4V5W - chains AG and CF of the 60 polymer chains in the assembly; structure by X-ray diffraction, 3.70 A resolution.

[Chain AG (and CF)]
Molecule: Coat protein
From: Grapevine fanleaf virus
Notes: chain CF of this document is another copy of the same molecule, construct and numbering; everything in this record applies to it too
Reference sequence: P18474 (POL2_GFLV); residues 1-504 here correspond to UniProt positions 606-1109 (UniProt number = residue number + 605)
Amino-acid sequence (504 residues; numbered 1 to 504; the number before each row is that of its first residue):
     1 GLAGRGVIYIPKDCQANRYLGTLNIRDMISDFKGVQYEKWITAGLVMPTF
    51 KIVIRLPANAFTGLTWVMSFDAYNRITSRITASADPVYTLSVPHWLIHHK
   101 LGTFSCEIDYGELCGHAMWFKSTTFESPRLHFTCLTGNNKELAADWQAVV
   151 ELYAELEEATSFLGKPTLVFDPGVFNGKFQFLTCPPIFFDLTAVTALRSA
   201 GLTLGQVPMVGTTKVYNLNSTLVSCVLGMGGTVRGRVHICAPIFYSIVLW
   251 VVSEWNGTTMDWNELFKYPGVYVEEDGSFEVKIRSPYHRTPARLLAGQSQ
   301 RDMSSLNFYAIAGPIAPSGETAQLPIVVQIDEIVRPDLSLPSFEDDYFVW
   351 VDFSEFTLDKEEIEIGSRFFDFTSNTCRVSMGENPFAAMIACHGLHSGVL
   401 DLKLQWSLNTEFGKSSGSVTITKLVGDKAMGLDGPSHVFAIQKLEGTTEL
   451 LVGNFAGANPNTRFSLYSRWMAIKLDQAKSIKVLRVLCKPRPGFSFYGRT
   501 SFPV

[Chain AG / chain CF interface]
Pairs across the interface (9):
  Lys33(AG) with Glu38(CF)
  Gly34(AG) with Glu38(CF), hydrogen bond (backbone-side chain)
  Val35(AG) with Val35(CF); Glu38(CF); Lys39(CF)
  Glu38(AG) with Lys33(CF); Gly34(CF), hydrogen bond (side chain-backbone); Val35(CF)
  Lys39(AG) with Val35(CF)

[Overview]
The chain AG/chain CF interface involves 5 residues from each chain; the contacts include 2 hydrogen bonds.
Its one hydrogen-bonded contact is Gly34(AG)-Glu38(CF).
Both chains are Coat protein (Grapevine fanleaf virus). Entry 4V5W (Grapevine Fanleaf virus) was determined by
X-ray diffraction (same publication as 2YHT and 3ZXI).
